Entry 4L63 (X-ray diffraction, 1.80 A resolution); this record covers chains A and C of the 6 polymer chains in the assembly.

# Chain A
Molecule: ECXA
Organism: Escherichia coli
Notes: EC 3.4.24.-
UniProt: Q8GAV4 (Q8GAV4_ECOLX); residues 21-285 here = UniProt positions 21-285
Sequence (266 residues; row label = number of the first residue in the row):
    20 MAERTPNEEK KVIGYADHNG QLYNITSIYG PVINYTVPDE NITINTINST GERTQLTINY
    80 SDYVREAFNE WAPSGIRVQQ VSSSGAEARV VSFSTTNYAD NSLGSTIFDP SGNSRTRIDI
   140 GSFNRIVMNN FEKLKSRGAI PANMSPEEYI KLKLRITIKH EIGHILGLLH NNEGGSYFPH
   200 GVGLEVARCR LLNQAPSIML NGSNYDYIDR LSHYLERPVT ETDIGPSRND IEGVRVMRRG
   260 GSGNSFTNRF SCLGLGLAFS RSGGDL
Disordered / not traced: 20, 68-71, 103-107, 279-285
Sequence notes: expression tag (20)
Disulfide bonds: Cys-208/Cys-271
Metal / ion sites: Zn2+: His-179, His-183, His-189
Reported in the primary citation:
  - catalytic residues: Glu-180 (proposed by the authors, not directly observed)
  - Zn2+ coordination: His-189

# Chain C
Molecule: ECXB
Organism: Escherichia coli
UniProt: Q8GAV3 (Q8GAV3_ECOLX); residues 1-103 here correspond to UniProt positions 23-125 (UniProt number = residue number + 22)
Sequence (112 residues; row label = number of the first residue in the row; numbering starts at 0):
     0 MTPQNITDLC NEYQNTMIYS LNKEIATYTE SLAGKREMVI ISFSNGATFQ VEVPGSQHLE
    60 SQKRPLERMK DTLRAAYFTG IKISKLCAWT NKSPNSIAAI ELSNLEHHHH HH
Disordered / not traced: 105-111
Sequence notes: initiating methionine (0); expression tag (104-111)
Disulfide bonds: Cys-9/Cys-86

# How chain A and chain C interact
Contacting residue pairs (9; chain A residue first):
  Ala-21(A) with Lys-81(C)
  Arg-23(A) with Asn-103(C), hydrogen bond
  Leu-210(A) with Thr-78(C)
  Leu-211(A) with Thr-78(C)
  Leu-274(A) with Phe-77(C)
  Ala-277(A) with Arg-73(C); Ala-74(C); Phe-77(C), hydrophobic
  Phe-278(A) with Ala-74(C), hydrophobic
Interface residues without a listed pair, chain C (8 interface residues in all): Asp-70, Ile-80

# In short
7 residues of chain A and 8 residues of chain C are in contact, with 1 hydrogen bond. Its one hydrogen-bonded
contact is Arg-23(A)/Asn-103(C). His-179(A), His-183(A) and His-189(A) form the Zn2+ site. The paper reports
the catalytic residue Glu-180(A); Zn2+ coordination by His-189(A).
Here chain A is ECXA and chain C is ECXB, both from Escherichia coli. Entry 4L63 (Apo form of AB5 holotoxin)
was determined by X-ray diffraction, deposited together with 4L6T.
